Entry 7SFE (X-ray diffraction, 2.55 A resolution); this record covers chains A and D of the 3 polymer chains in the assembly.

== Chain A ==
Protein: DNA (cytosine-5)-methyltransferase 1
Source organism: Homo sapiens
Notes: EC 2.1.1.37
Reference sequence: P26358 (DNMT1_HUMAN), isoform P26358-3; residues 729-1600 here correspond to UniProt positions 393-1264 (UniProt number = residue number - 336)
Amino-acid sequence (874 residues; numbered 727 to 1600; the number before each row is that of its first residue):
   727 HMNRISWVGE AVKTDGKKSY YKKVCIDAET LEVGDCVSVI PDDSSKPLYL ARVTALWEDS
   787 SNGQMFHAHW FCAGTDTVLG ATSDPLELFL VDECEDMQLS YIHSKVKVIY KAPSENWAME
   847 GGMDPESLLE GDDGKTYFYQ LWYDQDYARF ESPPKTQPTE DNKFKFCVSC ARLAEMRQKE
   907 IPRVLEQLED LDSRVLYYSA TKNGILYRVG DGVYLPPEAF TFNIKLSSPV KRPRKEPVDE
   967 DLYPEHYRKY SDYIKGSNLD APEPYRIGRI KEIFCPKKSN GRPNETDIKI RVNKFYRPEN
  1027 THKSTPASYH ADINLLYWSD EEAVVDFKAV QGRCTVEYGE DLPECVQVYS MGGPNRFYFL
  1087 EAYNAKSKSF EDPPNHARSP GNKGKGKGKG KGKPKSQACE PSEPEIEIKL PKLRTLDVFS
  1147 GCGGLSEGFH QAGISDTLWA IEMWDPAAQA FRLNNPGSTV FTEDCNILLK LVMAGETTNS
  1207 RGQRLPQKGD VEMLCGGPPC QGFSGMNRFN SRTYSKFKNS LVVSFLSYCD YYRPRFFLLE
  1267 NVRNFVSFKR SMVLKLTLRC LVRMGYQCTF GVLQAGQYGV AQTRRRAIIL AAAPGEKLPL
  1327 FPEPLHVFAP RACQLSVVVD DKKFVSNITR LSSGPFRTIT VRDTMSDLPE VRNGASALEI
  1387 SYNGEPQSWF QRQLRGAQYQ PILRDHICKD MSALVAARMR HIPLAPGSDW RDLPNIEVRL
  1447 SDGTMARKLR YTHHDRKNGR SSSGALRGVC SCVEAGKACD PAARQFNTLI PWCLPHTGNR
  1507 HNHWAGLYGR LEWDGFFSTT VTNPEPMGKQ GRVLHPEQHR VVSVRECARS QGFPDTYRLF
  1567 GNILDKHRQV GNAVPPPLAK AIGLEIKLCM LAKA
Not modelled in the structure: 727-729, 1106-1134
Construct notes: expression tag (727-728)
Metal / ion sites: Zn2+ site 1: His793, Cys820, Cys893, Cys896; Zn2+ site 2: Cys1476, Cys1478, Cys1485, His1502
Small-molecule neighbours: 96I ((2R)-2-{[6-(4-aminopiperidin-1-yl)-3,5-dicyano-4-ethylpyridin-2-yl]amino}-2-phenylacetamide): His1507, Trp1510, Lys1535
What the authors report for this chain:
  - binding site for 96I: His1507, Lys1535

== Chain D ==
Molecule: 12-nt DNA strand
Sequence (12 nucleotides; each row starts with the number of its first residue):
    13 GCAGGXGGCC TC
Modified / non-standard residues: PYO (1-(beta-D-ribofuranosyl)-pyrimidin-2-one-5'-phosphate) at position 18
Small-molecule neighbours: 96I ((2R)-2-{[6-(4-aminopiperidin-1-yl)-3,5-dicyano-4-ethylpyridin-2-yl]amino}-2-phenylacetamide): PYO_18, DG19, DG20

== How chain A and chain D interact ==
Residue-residue contacts (13):
  Tyr976(A) - DC14(D)  hydrogen bond to the phosphate
  Ser977(A) - DA15(D)  hydrogen bond to the phosphate
  Tyr979(A) - DA15(D)  phosphate contact
  Tyr979(A) - DG16(D)  hydrogen bond to the phosphate
  Lys981(A) - DG16(D)  salt bridge to the phosphate
  Val1268(A) - PYO_18(D)  phosphate contact
  Asn1270(A) - DG17(D)  phosphate contact
  Arg1311(A) - DG16(D)  hydrogen bond to the phosphate
  Arg1311(A) - DG17(D)  salt bridge to the phosphate
  Asn1508(A) - DC14(D)  sugar contact
  Asn1508(A) - DA15(D)  hydrogen bond to the phosphate
  Gly1534(A) - DG19(D)  base contact
  Lys1535(A) - DG19(D)  base contact
Other interface residues (no listed pair), chain A (11 interface residues in all): Arg1312

== Overview ==
11 residues of chain A and 6 residues of chain D are in contact, with 5 hydrogen bonds and 2 salt bridges.
Polar pairs include Tyr976(A)-DC14(D), Ser977(A)-DA15(D) and Tyr979(A)-DG16(D). Compound 96I is bound between
chain A and chain D. The paper reports a binding site for 96I at His1507(A) and Lys1535(A).
Here chain A is DNA (cytosine-5)-methyltransferase 1 (Homo sapiens) and chain D is a 12-nt DNA strand. Entry
7SFE (Human DNMT1(729-1600) Bound to Zebularine-Containing 12mer dsDNA and Inhibitor GSK3830334A) was
determined by X-ray diffraction together with 7SFC, 7SFD, 7SFF and 7SFG from the same study.
